Entry 3S17 (X-ray diffraction, 3.20 A resolution); this record covers chains A and H of the 12 polymer chains in the assembly.

== Chain A ==
Protein: DNA-directed RNA polymerase II subunit RPB1
Organism: Saccharomyces cerevisiae
Notes: EC 2.7.7.6
UniProt: P04050 (RPB1_YEAST); numbering as in UniProt (aligned over 1-1733)
Amino-acid sequence (1733 residues; row label = number of the first residue in the row):
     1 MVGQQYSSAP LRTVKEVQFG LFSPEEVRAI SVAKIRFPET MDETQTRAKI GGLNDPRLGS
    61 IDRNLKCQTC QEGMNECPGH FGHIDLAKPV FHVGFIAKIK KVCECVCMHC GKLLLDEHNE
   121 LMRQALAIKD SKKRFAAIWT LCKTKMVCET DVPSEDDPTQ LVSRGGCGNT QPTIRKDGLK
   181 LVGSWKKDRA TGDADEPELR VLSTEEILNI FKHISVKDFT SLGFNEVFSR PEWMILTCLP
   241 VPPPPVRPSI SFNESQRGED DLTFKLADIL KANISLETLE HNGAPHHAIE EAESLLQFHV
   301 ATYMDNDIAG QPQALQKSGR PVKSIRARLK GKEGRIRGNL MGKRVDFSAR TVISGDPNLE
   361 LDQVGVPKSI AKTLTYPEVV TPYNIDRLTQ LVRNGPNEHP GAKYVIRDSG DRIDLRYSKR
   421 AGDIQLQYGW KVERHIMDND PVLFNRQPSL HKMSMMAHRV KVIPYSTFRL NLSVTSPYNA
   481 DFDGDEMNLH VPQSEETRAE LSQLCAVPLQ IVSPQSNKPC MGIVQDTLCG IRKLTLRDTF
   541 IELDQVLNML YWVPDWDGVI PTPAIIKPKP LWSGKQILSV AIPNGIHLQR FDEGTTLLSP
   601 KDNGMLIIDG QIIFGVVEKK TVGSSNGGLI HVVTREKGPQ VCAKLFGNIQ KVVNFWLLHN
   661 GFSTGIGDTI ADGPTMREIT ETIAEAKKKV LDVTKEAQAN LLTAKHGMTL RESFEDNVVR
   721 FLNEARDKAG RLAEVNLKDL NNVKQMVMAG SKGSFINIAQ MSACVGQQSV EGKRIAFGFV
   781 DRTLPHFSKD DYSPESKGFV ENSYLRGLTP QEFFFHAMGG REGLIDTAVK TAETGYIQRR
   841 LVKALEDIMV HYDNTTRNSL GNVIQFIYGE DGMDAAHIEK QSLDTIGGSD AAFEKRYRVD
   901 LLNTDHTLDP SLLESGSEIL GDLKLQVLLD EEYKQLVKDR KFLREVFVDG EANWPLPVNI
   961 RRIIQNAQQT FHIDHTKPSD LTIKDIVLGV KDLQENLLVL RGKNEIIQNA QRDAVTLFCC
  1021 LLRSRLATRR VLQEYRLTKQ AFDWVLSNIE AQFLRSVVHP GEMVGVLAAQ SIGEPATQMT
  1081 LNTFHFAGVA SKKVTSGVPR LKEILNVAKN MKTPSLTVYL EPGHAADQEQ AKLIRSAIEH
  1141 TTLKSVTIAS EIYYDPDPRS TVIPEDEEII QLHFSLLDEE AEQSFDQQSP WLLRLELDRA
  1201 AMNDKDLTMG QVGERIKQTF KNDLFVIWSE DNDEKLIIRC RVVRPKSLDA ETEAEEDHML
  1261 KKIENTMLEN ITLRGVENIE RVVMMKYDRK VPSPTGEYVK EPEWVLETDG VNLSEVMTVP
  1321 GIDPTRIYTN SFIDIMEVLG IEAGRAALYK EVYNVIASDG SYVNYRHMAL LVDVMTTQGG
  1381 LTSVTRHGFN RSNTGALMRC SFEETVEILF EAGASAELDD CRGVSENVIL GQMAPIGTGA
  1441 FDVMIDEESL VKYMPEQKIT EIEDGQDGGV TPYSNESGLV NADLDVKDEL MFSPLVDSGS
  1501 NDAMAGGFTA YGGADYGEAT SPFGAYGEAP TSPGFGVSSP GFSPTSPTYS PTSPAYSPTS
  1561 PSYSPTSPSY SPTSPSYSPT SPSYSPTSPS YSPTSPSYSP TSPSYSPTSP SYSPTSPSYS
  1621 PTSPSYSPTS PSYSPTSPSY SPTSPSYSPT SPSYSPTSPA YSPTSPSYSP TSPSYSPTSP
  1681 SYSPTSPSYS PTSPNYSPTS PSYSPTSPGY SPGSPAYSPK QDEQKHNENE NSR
Unresolved in the structure: 1-2, 155-160, 187-198, 1177-1186, 1244-1253, 1446-1733
Curated features (UniProtKB/Swiss-Prot):
  - region: Pro248 to Asp260 (Lid loop), Asn306 to Lys323 (Rudder loop), Pro810 to Glu822 (Bridging helix)
  - binding site (Zn(2+)): Cys67, Cys70, Cys77, His80, Cys107, Cys110, Cys148, Cys167
  - binding site (Mg(2+)): Asp481, Asp483, Asp485
  - modified residue: Thr1471 (Phosphothreonine)
  - cross-link (Glycyl lysine isopeptide (Lys-Gly)): Lys695 (interchain with G-Cter in ubiquitin), Lys1246 (interchain with G-Cter in ubiquitin), Lys1350 (interchain with G-Cter in ubiquitin)
  - natural variant: Ser1653 to Pro1659 (deletion: In strain: A364A)
  - mutagenesis: Lys1246 (K1246R: Impairs ubiquitination during transcription stress)
Metal / ion sites: Zn2+ site 1: Cys67, Cys70, Cys77, His80; Zn2+ site 2: Cys107, Cys110, Cys148, Cys167; Mg2+: Asp481, Asp483, Asp485 (shared with 1 residue of chain R)

== Chain H ==
Protein: DNA-directed RNA polymerases I, II, and III subunit RPABC3
Organism: Saccharomyces cerevisiae
UniProt: P20436 (RPAB3_YEAST); residues 1-146 here = UniProt positions 1-146
Amino-acid sequence (146 residues; each row starts with the number of its first residue):
     1 MSNTLFDDIF QVSEVDPGRY NKVCRIEAAS TTQDQCKLTL DINVELFPVA AQDSLTVTIA
    61 SSLNLEDTPA NDSSATRSWR PPQAGDRSLA DDYDYVMYGT AYKFEEVSKD LIAVYYSFGG
   121 LLMRLEGNYR NLNNLKQENA YLLIRR
Unresolved in the structure: 1, 64-75
Curated features (UniProtKB/Swiss-Prot):
  - region: Asp16 to Thr39 (Non-specific ssDNA binding)
  - modified residue: Ser2 (N-acetylserine), Thr68 (Phosphothreonine)

== Interface between chain A and chain H ==
Contacting residue pairs (70):
  Arg537(A) - Tyr20(H)
  Arg537(A) - Val23(H)
  Arg537(A) - Arg25(H)
  Arg537(A) - Asp41(H)  salt bridge
  Arg537(A) - Gly120(H)  hydrogen bond (side chain-backbone)
  Arg537(A) - Leu122(H)
  Asp538(A) - Tyr20(H)
  Asp538(A) - Asn21(H)  hydrogen bond (side chain-backbone)
  Asp538(A) - Lys22(H)  hydrogen bond (backbone-side chain)
  Asp538(A) - Val23(H)  hydrogen bond (side chain-backbone)
  Phe540(A) - Val23(H)  hydrophobic
  Phe540(A) - Asn43(H)
  Phe540(A) - Leu121(H)  hydrophobic
  Leu543(A) - Trp79(H)  hydrophobic
  Gly558(A) - Ser78(H)
  Val559(A) - Arg77(H)
  Val559(A) - Ser78(H)
  Ile560(A) - Ser78(H)  hydrogen bond (backbone-side chain)
  Ile560(A) - Trp79(H)  hydrogen bond (backbone-backbone)
  Pro561(A) - Trp79(H)
  Thr562(A) - Tyr98(H)
  Pro563(A) - Trp79(H)
  Pro563(A) - Tyr98(H)
  Ala564(A) - Met97(H)
  Ala564(A) - Tyr98(H)  hydrogen bond (backbone-backbone)
  Ala564(A) - Phe118(H)
  Ile565(A) - Asn43(H)
  Ile565(A) - Leu46(H)  hydrophobic
  Ile565(A) - Val96(H)
  Ile566(A) - Val96(H)  hydrogen bond (backbone-backbone)
  Ile566(A) - Tyr98(H)  hydrophobic
  Ile566(A) - Tyr141(H)  hydrophobic
  Lys567(A) - Asp94(H)
  Lys567(A) - Tyr95(H)  hydrogen bond
  Lys567(A) - Val96(H)
  Lys567(A) - Met97(H)
  Pro568(A) - Leu46(H)  hydrophobic
  Pro568(A) - Asp94(H)
  Pro570(A) - Trp79(H)  hydrophobic
  Leu571(A) - Asn43(H)
  Leu571(A) - Leu46(H)  hydrophobic
  Trp572(A) - Trp79(H)  hydrophobic
  Ser573(A) - Gly119(H)  hydrogen bond (side chain-backbone)
  Lys575(A) - Gly119(H)
  Lys575(A) - Gly120(H)
  Leu597(A) - Tyr102(H)  hydrogen bond (backbone-side chain)
  Leu597(A) - Lys103(H)
  Leu597(A) - Tyr115(H)
  Leu598(A) - Arg25(H)  hydrogen bond (backbone-side chain)
  Leu598(A) - Thr39(H)
  Leu598(A) - Tyr115(H)  hydrophobic
  Leu598(A) - Leu122(H)
  Leu598(A) - Arg124(H)
  Ser599(A) - Arg25(H)  hydrogen bond (backbone-side chain)
  Pro600(A) - Arg25(H)
  Asp602(A) - Tyr20(H)
  Leu606(A) - Tyr102(H)  hydrophobic
  Ile608(A) - Tyr102(H)  hydrophobic
  Ile613(A) - Thr100(H)
  Ile613(A) - Tyr102(H)  hydrophobic
  Ile613(A) - Ser117(H)  hydrogen bond (backbone-side chain)
  Ile613(A) - Gly120(H)
  Ile613(A) - Leu122(H)
  Phe614(A) - Leu122(H)  hydrophobic
  Leu737(A) - Arg19(H)
  Lys738(A) - Arg19(H)
  Asp739(A) - Arg19(H)  salt bridge
  Lys744(A) - Arg19(H)
  Ile973(A) - Lys136(H)
  Asp974(A) - Lys136(H)
Interface residues without a listed pair, chain A (38 interface residues in all): Lys569, Gln576, Lys601
Interface residues without a listed pair, chain H (33 interface residues in all): Pro81, Met123

== Summary ==
The interface between chain A and chain H involves 38 residues on one side and 33 on the other; the contacts
include 14 hydrogen bonds and 2 salt bridges. Polar contacts include Arg537(A)-Asp41(H), Asp739(A)-Arg19(H)
and Arg537(A)-Gly120(H).
Chain A is DNA-directed RNA polymerase II subunit RPB1 and chain H is DNA-directed RNA polymerases I, II, and
III subunit RPABC3, both from Saccharomyces cerevisiae; the structure, RNA Polymerase II Initiation Complex
with a 9-nt RNA, was determined by X-ray diffraction, deposited together with 3RZD, 3RZO, 3S14, 3S15, 3S16,
3S1M and 5 further entries.
